Entry 8JBX (electron microscopy, 3.35 A resolution); this record covers chains G and J of the 10 polymer chains in the assembly.

# Chain G
Name: Histone H2A type 1-B/E
From: Homo sapiens
UniProt: P04908 (H2A1B_HUMAN); residues 1-129 here correspond to UniProt positions 2-130 (UniProt number = residue number + 1)
Sequence (129 residues; numbered 1 to 129; the number before each row is that of its first residue):
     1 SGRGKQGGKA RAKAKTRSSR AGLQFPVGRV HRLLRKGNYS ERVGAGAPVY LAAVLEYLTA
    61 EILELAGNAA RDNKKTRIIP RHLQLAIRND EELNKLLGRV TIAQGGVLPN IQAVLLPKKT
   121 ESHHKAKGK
Disordered / not traced: 1-11, 119-129
Swiss-Prot annotation at these positions:
  - modified residue: Ser1 (N-acetylserine), Arg3 (Citrulline), Lys5 (N6-(2-hydroxyisobutyryl)lysine), Lys9 (N6-(2-hydroxyisobutyryl)lysine), Lys13 (N6-(beta-hydroxybutyryl)lysine), Lys36 (N6-(2-hydroxyisobutyryl)lysine), Lys74 (N6-(2-hydroxyisobutyryl)lysine), Lys75 (N6-(2-hydroxyisobutyryl)lysine), Lys95 (N6-(2-hydroxyisobutyryl)lysine), Gln104 (N5-methylglutamine), Lys118 (N6-(2-hydroxyisobutyryl)lysine), Lys119 (N6-crotonyllysine), Thr120 (Phosphothreonine), Lys125 (N6-crotonyllysine)
  - cross-link (Glycyl lysine isopeptide (Lys-Gly)): Lys13 (interchain with G-Cter in ubiquitin), Lys15 (interchain with G-Cter in ubiquitin), Lys119 (interchain with G-Cter in ubiquitin)

# Chain J
Molecule: 147-nt DNA strand
Sequence (147 nucleotides; row label = number of the first residue in the row; numbers below 1 keep their minus sign (DA-73 is residue -73)):
   -73 ATCGGATGTA TATATCTGAC ACGTGCCTGG AGACTAGGGA GTAATCCCCT TGGCGGTTAA
   -13 AACGCGGGGG ACAGCGCGTA CGTGCGTTTA AGCGGTGCTA GAGCTGTCTA CGACCAATTG
    47 AGCGGCCTCG GCACCGGGAT TCTCGAT
Disordered / not traced: -73, 73

# How chain G and chain J interact
Residue-residue contacts (14):
  Lys13(G) with DG-42(J), hydrogen bond to the phosphate; DA-41(J), salt bridge to the phosphate
  Ala14(G) with DG-42(J), sugar contact
  Lys15(G) with DA-43(J), phosphate contact; DG-42(J), hydrogen bond to the phosphate
  Thr16(G) with DA-43(J), phosphate contact
  Arg17(G) with DA-43(J), salt bridge to the phosphate
  Arg20(G) with DG-42(J), salt bridge to the phosphate
  Gly28(G) with DA-43(J), phosphate contact
  Arg29(G) with DG-44(J), phosphate contact
  Arg32(G) with DG-45(J), sugar contact; DG-44(J), salt bridge to the phosphate
  Arg42(G) with DG-35(J), sugar contact
  Arg77(G) with DC-54(J), sugar contact
Interface residues without a listed pair, chain G (13 interface residues in all): Ala12, Ser18

# Overview
Chain G and chain J form an interface of 13 and 7 residues respectively; the contacts include 2 hydrogen bonds
and 4 salt bridges. Polar contacts include Lys13(G)-DG-42(J), Lys15(G)-DG-42(J) and Lys13(G)-DA-41(J).
Here chain G is Histone H2A type 1-B/E (Homo sapiens) and chain J is a 147-nt DNA strand. Entry 8JBX (Human
canonical 601 DNA nucleosome) was determined by electron microscopy (same publication as 8JCC and 8JCD).
